Entry 6S84 (X-ray diffraction, 2.89 A resolution); this record covers chains E and D of the 6 polymer chains in the assembly.

Chain E:
Molecule: ATPase YjeE, predicted to have essential role in cell wall biosynthesis
From: Thermotoga maritima (strain ATCC 43589 / MSB8 / DSM 3109 / JCM 10099)
UniProtKB: R4NRX5 (R4NRX5_THEMA); residues -7 to 161 here correspond to UniProt positions 2-170 (UniProt number = residue number + 9)
Amino-acid sequence (184 residues; numbered -22 to 161; the number before each row is that of its first residue; numbers below 1 keep their minus sign (Met-22 is residue -22)):
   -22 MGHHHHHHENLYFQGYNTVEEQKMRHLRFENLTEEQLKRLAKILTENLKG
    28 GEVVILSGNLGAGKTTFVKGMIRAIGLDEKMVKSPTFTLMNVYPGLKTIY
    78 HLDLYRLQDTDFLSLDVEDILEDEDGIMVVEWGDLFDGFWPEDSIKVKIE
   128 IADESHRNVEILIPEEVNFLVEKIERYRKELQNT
Not modelled in the structure: -22 to -2, 161
Sequence notes: initiating methionine (-22); expression tag (-21 to -8)
What the authors report for this chain:
  - binding site for AMP-CPP: Trp109, Ser132
  - catalytic residues: Asp80 (proposed by the authors, not directly observed)

Chain D:
Molecule: tRNA N6-adenosine threonylcarbamoyltransferase
From: Thermotoga maritima (strain ATCC 43589 / MSB8 / DSM 3109 / JCM 10099)
Notes: EC 2.3.1.234
UniProtKB: Q9WXZ2 (TSAD_THEMA); residues 1-327 here = UniProt positions 1-327
Amino-acid sequence (327 residues; each row starts with the number of its first residue):
     1 MRVLGIETSCDETAVAVLDDGKNVVVNFTVSQIEVHQKFGGVVPEVAARH
    51 HLKNLPILLKKAFEKVPPETVDVVAATYGPGLIGALLVGLSAAKGLAISL
   101 EKPFVGVNHVEAHVQAVFLANPDLKPPLVVLMVSGGHTQLMKVDEDYSME
   151 VLGETLDDSAGEAFDKVARLLGLGYPGGPVIDRVAKKGDPEKYSFPRPML
   201 DDDSYNFSFAGLKTSVLYFLQREKGYKVEDVAASFQKAVVDILVEKTFRL
   251 ARNLGIRKIAFVGGVAANSMLREEVRKRAERWNYEVFFPPLELCTDNALM
   301 VAKAGYEKAKRGMFSPLSLNADPNLNV
Not modelled in the structure: 33-48, 292-294
Curated features (UniProtKB/Swiss-Prot):
  - binding site (Fe cation): His109, His113, Asp296
  - binding site (substrate): Met132 to Gly136, Asp165, Gly178, Asp182, Asn268
What the authors report for this chain:
  - catalytic residues: His109, His113 (citing earlier work)
  - binding site for AMP-CPP: Lys166, Lys213

Chain E / chain D interface:
Residue-residue contacts (30):
  Leu37(E) - Lys166(D)
  Leu37(E) - Leu217(D)
  Lys46(E) - Leu156(D)
  Val59(E) - Leu156(D)
  Lys60(E) - Glu154(D)  salt bridge
  Lys60(E) - Thr155(D)
  Lys60(E) - Leu156(D)
  Lys60(E) - Asp157(D)
  Ser61(E) - Asp158(D)
  Ser61(E) - Glu162(D)  hydrogen bond
  Ser61(E) - Lys166(D)
  Thr63(E) - Glu162(D)
  Thr63(E) - Lys166(D)  hydrogen bond
  Phe64(E) - Gly135(D)
  Phe64(E) - Gly136(D)
  Phe64(E) - Glu162(D)
  Phe64(E) - Asp165(D)
  Thr65(E) - Leu82(D)
  Met67(E) - Ile83(D)  hydrophobic
  Val69(E) - Pro323(D)  hydrophobic
  Val69(E) - Asn324(D)  hydrogen bond (backbone-side chain)
  Tyr82(E) - Lys166(D)
  Tyr82(E) - Arg169(D)
  Tyr82(E) - Tyr175(D)  hydrogen bond
  Asp86(E) - His50(D)  salt bridge
  Asp88(E) - His50(D)  salt bridge
  Phe89(E) - Leu82(D)  hydrophobic
  Asp130(E) - Tyr218(D)
  Glu131(E) - Tyr218(D)  hydrogen bond (backbone-side chain)
  Arg134(E) - Tyr218(D)  hydrogen bond
Interface residues without a listed pair, chain E (23 interface residues in all): Asn36, Gly38, Leu66, Arg83, Asp93, Ile128
Interface residues without a listed pair, chain D (26 interface residues in all): Asp11, Gly84, Leu170, Lys213, Thr214, Gln221, Arg222

In short:
23 residues of chain E and 26 residues of chain D are in contact; the contacts include 6 hydrogen bonds and 3
salt bridges. Polar pairs include Lys60(E)-Glu154(D), Asp86(E)-His50(D) and Asp88(E)-His50(D). From the paper:
catalytic residues Asp80(E) and His109(D) among others; a binding site for AMP-CPP at Trp109(E), Ser132(E) and
Lys166(D) among others.
Here chain E is ATPase YjeE, predicted to have essential role in cell wall biosynthesis and chain D is tRNA
N6-adenosine threonylcarbamoyltransferase, both from Thermotoga maritima (strain ATCC 43589 / MSB8 / DSM 3109
/ JCM 10099). Entry 6S84 (TsaBDE complex from Thermotoga maritima) was determined by X-ray diffraction.
